8U1D - chains I and J of the 3 polymer chains in the assembly; structure by electron microscopy, 4.25 A resolution (low resolution: residue-level contacts below are approximate; hydrogen-bond / salt-bridge calls are withheld).

== Chain I ==
Molecule: DH1285 Heavy Chain
From: Macaca mulatta
Sequence (243 residues; numbered -18 to 215 plus 9 insertion-coded residues; the number before each row is that of its first residue; a row labelled like 82A-82C holds insertion residues (82A, then the next letters in order); numbers below 1 keep their minus sign (Met-18 is residue -18)):
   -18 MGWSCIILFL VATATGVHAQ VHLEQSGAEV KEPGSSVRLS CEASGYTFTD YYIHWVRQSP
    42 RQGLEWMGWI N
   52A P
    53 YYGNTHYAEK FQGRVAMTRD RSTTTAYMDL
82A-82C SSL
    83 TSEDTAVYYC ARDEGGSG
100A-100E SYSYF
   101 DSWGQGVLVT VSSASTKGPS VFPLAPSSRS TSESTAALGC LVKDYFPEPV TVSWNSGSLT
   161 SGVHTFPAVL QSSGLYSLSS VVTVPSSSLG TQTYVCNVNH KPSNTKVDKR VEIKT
Unresolved in the structure: -18 to 0, 114-215

== Chain J ==
Molecule: DH1285 Light Chain
From: Macaca mulatta
Sequence (233 residues; row label = number of the first residue in the row; numbers below 1 keep their minus sign (Met-18 is residue -18)):
   -18 MGWSCIILFL VATATGVHAD IQMTQSPSSL SASVGDTVTI TCRASQDINN HLSWYQQKPG
    42 RAPKALIYSA SSLETGVPSR FSGSGSGTDY TLTISSLQPE DFATYYCQHY STSPYTFGRG
   102 TKVDIKRAVA APSVFIFPPS EDQVKSGTVS VVCLLNNFYP REASVKWKVD GVLKTGNSQE
   162 SVTEQDSKDN TYSLSSTLTL SSTDYQSHNV YACEVTHQGL SSPVTKSFNR GEC
Unresolved in the structure: -18 to 0, 108-214
Cystine bridges: Cys23-Cys88

== Chain I / chain J interface ==
Pairs across the interface (13; chain I residue first):
  Leu45(I) - Phe98(J)
  Trp47(I) - Tyr96(J)
  Glu61(I) - Pro95(J)
  Tyr91(I) - Ala43(J)
  Ser100C(I) - Tyr91(J)
  Tyr100D(I) - Ala46(J)
  Tyr100D(I) - Tyr49(J)
  Tyr100D(I) - Glu55(J)
  Phe100E(I) - Tyr36(J)
  Phe100E(I) - Gln89(J)
  Asp101(I) - Lys45(J)
  Trp103(I) - Pro44(J)
  Gly104(I) - Ala43(J)
Other interface residues (no listed pair), chain I (16 interface residues in all): Arg42, Gln43, Gly44, His58, Tyr59, Gln105
Other interface residues (no listed pair), chain J (14 interface residues in all): Ser34, Arg100

== Summary ==
The interface between chain I and chain J involves 16 residues on one side and 14 on the other.
Chain I is DH1285 Heavy Chain and chain J is DH1285 Light Chain, both from Macaca mulatta; the structure,
Cryo-EM structure of vaccine-elicited CD4 binding site antibody DH1285 bound to HIV-1
CH505TFchim.6R.SOSIP.664v4.1 Env Local Refinement, was determined by electron microscopy.
